8V1S - chains A and B of the 4 polymer chains in the assembly; structure by electron microscopy, 3.26 A resolution.

Chain A:
Molecule: DNA polymerase
Organism: Human alphaherpesvirus 1 strain KOS
Notes: EC 2.7.7.7
Reference sequence: H9E937 (H9E937_HHV1); numbering as in UniProt (aligned over 43-1235)
Chain sequence (1199 residues; row label = number of the first residue in the row):
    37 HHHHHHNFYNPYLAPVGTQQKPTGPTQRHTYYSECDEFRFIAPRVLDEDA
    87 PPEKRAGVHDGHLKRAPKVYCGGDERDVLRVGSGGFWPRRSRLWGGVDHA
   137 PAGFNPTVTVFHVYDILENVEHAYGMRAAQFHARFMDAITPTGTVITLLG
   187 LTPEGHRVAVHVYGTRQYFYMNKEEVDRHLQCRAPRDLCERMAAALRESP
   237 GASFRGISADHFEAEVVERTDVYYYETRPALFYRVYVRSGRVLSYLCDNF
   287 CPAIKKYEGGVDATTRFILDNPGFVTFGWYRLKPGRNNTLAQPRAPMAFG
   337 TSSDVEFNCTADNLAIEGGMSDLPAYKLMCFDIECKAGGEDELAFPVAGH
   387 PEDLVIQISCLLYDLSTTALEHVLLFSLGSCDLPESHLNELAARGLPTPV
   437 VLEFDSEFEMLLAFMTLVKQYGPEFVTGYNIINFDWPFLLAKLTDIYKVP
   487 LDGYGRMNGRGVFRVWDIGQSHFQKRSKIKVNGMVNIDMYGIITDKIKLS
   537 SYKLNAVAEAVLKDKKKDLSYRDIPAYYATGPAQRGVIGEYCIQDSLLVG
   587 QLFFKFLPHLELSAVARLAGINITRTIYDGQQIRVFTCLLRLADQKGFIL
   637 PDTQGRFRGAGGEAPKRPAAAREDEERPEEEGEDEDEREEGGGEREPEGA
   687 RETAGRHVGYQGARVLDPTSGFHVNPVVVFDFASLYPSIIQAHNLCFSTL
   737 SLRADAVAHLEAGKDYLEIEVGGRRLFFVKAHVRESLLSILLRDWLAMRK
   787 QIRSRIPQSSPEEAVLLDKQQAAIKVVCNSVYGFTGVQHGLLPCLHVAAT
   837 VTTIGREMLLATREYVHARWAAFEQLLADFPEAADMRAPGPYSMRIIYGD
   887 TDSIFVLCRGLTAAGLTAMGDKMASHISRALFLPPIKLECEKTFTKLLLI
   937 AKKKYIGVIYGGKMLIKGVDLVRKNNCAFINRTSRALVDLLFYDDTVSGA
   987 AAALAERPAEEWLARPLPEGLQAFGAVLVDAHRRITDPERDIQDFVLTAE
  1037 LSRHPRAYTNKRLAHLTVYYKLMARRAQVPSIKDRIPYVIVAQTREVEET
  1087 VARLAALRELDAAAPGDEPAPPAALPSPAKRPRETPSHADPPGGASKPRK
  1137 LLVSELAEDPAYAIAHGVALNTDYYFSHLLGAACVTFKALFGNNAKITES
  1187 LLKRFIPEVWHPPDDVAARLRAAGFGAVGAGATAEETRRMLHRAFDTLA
Disordered / not traced: 37-59, 504-508, 649-696, 1099-1130
Sequence notes: expression tag (37-42)
Ion coordination: Mg2+: Asp368, Tyr465, Asp471
From the paper describing this entry:
  - catalytic residues: Asp368, Asp581

Chain B:
Molecule: DNA polymerase processivity factor
Organism: Human alphaherpesvirus 1 strain KOS
Reference sequence: H9E949 (H9E949_HHV1); numbering as in UniProt (aligned over 1-340)
Chain sequence (340 residues; row label = number of the first residue in the row):
     1 MTDSPGGVAPASPVEDASDASLGQPEEGAPCQVVLQGAELNGILQAFAPL
    51 RTSLLDSLLVMGDRGILIHNTIFGEQVFLPLEHSQFSRYRWRGPTAAFLS
   101 LVDQKRSLLSVFRANQYPDLRRVELAITGQAPFRTLVQRIWTTTSDGEAV
   151 ELASETLMKRELTSFVVLVPQGTPDVQLRLTRPQLTKVLNATGADSATPT
   201 TFELGVNGKFSVFTTSTCVTFAAREEGVSSSTSTQVQILSNALTKAGQAA
   251 ANAKTVYGENTHRTFSVVVDDCSMRAVLRRLQVAGGTLKFFLTTPVPSLC
   301 VTATGPNAVSAVFLLKPQKICLDWLGHSQGSPSAGSSASR
Disordered / not traced: 1-27, 229-251, 320-340

How chain A and chain B interact:
Contacting residue pairs (77; chain A residue first):
  Glu996(A) with Ser154(B), hydrogen bond
  Leu999(A) with Arg106(B); Met158(B)
  Ala1000(A) with Thr156(B); Met158(B)
  Pro1002(A) with Met158(B)
  Ser1186(A) with Asp103(B), hydrogen bond
  Arg1190(A) with Met158(B), hydrogen bond (side chain-backbone); Arg160(B), hydrogen bond (backbone-side chain)
  Phe1191(A) with Arg160(B), hydrogen bond (backbone-side chain)
  Ile1192(A) with Arg160(B), hydrogen bond (backbone-side chain)
  Pro1193(A) with Arg160(B); Thr163(B)
  Glu1194(A) with Leu162(B); Thr163(B)
  Val1195(A) with Ser164(B)
  Trp1196(A) with Leu58(B), hydrophobic; Ser164(B), hydrogen bond (backbone-backbone); Phe165(B); Val166(B), hydrogen bond (backbone-backbone); Val167(B), hydrophobic
  His1197(A) with Val166(B)
  Pro1198(A) with Val166(B)
  Leu1206(A) with Leu168(B), hydrophobic; Leu314(B), hydrophobic
  Ala1208(A) with Pro295(B); Val296(B), hydrogen bond (backbone-backbone)
  Ala1209(A) with Thr294(B), hydrogen bond (backbone-side chain); Val296(B), hydrophobic; Leu314(B), hydrophobic
  Gly1210(A) with Gln171(B)
  Phe1211(A) with Phe78(B), hydrophobic; Leu168(B); Val169(B); Pro170(B); Gln171(B); Val312(B), hydrophobic
  Gly1212(A) with Leu168(B); Val169(B), hydrogen bond (backbone-backbone)
  Ala1213(A) with Val167(B); Leu168(B), hydrophobic
  Val1214(A) with Val60(B), hydrophobic; Phe165(B); Val166(B); Val167(B), hydrogen bond (backbone-backbone); Val169(B), hydrophobic
  Gly1215(A) with Phe165(B)
  Ala1216(A) with Ser164(B); Phe165(B), hydrogen bond (backbone-backbone)
  Thr1223(A) with Thr95(B)
  Arg1224(A) with Asp63(B)
  Leu1227(A) with Val60(B), hydrophobic; Asp63(B); Thr95(B)
  His1228(A) with Asp63(B), salt bridge; Arg64(B), hydrogen bond (backbone-side chain)
  Arg1229(A) with Pro170(B); Gln171(B)
  Ala1230(A) with Leu67(B), hydrophobic; Val169(B), hydrophobic
  Phe1231(A) with Arg64(B); Ile66(B); Leu67(B), hydrophobic; Pro80(B), hydrophobic; Leu81(B); Glu82(B)
  Asp1232(A) with Arg64(B), salt bridge
  Thr1233(A) with Pro170(B), hydrogen bond (side chain-backbone); Gln171(B), hydrogen bond (side chain-backbone); Gly172(B), hydrogen bond (side chain-backbone); Lys289(B); Phe291(B)
  Leu1234(A) with Phe78(B), hydrophobic; Pro80(B), hydrophobic; Pro170(B), hydrophobic
  Ala1235(A) with Pro80(B); Asn307(B)
Also at the interface, not in a pair above, chain A (42 interface residues in all): Arg1001, Lys1182, Ala1203, Arg1205, Arg1207, Gly1217, Met1226
Also at the interface, not in a pair above, chain B (45 interface residues in all): Gly65, His69, Gln76, Leu99, Val137, Arg139, Thr302, Ala308, Ser310

Overview:
Chain A and chain B form an interface of 42 and 45 residues respectively, with 17 hydrogen bonds and 2 salt
bridges. Among the polar pairs are His1228(A)-Asp63(B), Asp1232(A)-Arg64(B) and Glu996(A)-Ser154(B).
Asp368(A), Tyr465(A) and Asp471(A) coordinate Mg2+. From the paper: catalytic residues Asp368(A) and
Asp581(A).
Chain A is DNA polymerase and chain B is DNA polymerase processivity factor, both from Human alphaherpesvirus
1 strain KOS; the structure, Herpes simplex virus 1 polymerase holoenzyme bound to mismatched DNA in editing
conformation, was determined by electron microscopy (same publication as 8EXX, 8V1Q, 8V1R and 8V1T).
